Entry 7SH2 (electron microscopy, 3.23 A resolution); this record covers chains B and H of the 10 polymer chains in the assembly.

# Chain B
Name: Replication factor C subunit 4
Source organism: Saccharomyces cerevisiae
Reference sequence: P40339 (RFC4_YEAST); residue numbers follow UniProt; this construct covers 1-323
Sequence (323 residues; numbered 1 to 323; the number before each row is that of its first residue):
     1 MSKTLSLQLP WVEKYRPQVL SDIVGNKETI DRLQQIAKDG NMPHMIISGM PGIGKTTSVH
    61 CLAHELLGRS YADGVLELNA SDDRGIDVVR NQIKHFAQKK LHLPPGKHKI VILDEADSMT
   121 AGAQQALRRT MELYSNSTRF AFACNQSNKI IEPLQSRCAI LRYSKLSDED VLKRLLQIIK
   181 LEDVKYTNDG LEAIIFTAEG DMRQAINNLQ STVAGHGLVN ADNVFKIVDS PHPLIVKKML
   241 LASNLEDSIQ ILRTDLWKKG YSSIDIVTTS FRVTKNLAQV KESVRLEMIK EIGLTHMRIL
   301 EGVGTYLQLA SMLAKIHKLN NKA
Unresolved in the structure: 1-6
Ion coordination: Mg2+: Thr56 (together with ATP-gamma-S)
Ligand contacts:
  - ATP-gamma-S (AGS; phosphothiophosphoric acid-adenylate ester), molecule 1: Val12, Tyr15, Arg16, Pro17, Asp22, Ile23, Val24, Gly25, Pro51, Gly52, Ile53, Gly54, Lys55, Thr56, Thr57, Asn145, Leu166, Arg174, Met202, Arg203
  - ATP-gamma-S (AGS), molecule 2: Arg128, Pro153, Ser156, Arg157
UniProt features mapped onto this chain:
  - binding site (ATP): Val12, Val24, Gly49 to Thr57, Asn145, Arg203

# Chain H
Name: DNA damage checkpoint protein DDC1
Source organism: Saccharomyces cerevisiae
Reference sequence: Q08949 (DDC1_YEAST); residues 1-612 here = UniProt positions 1-612
Sequence (612 residues; each row starts with the number of its first residue):
     1 MSFKATITES GKQNIWFRAI YVLSTIQDDI KITVTTNELI AWSMNETDTT LCQVRFQKSF
    61 FEEYEFKPHE IVFGENGVQV IEDTYGNSHK LYSFRVNGRH LTTISRKPDG DGIKSFTIAV
   121 NNTSTCPESL ANRLIVVIEM DSLIVKEYCP QFQPIKYDPI IINLKYKRRF LDVFGTAASD
   181 RNPQEPLDPK LLDVFTNTER ELTSALFNEE VESDIRKRNQ LTAADEINYI CCNSTLLKNF
   241 LDNCNVNVTD EVKLEINVHR LSITAFTKAV YGKNNDLLRN ALSMSNTIST LDLEHYCLFT
   301 TIEDEKQDKR SHSKRREHMK SIIFKLKDFK NFITIGPSWK TTQDGNDNIS LWFCHPGDPI
   361 LMQMQKPGVK LELVEVTDSN INDDILEGKF IKTAISGSKE EAGLKDNKES CESPLKSKTA
   421 LKRENLPHSV AGTRNSPLKV SYLTPDNGST VAKTYRNNTA RKLFVEEQSQ STNYEQDKRF
   481 RQASSVHMNM NREQSFDIGT THEVACPRNE SNSLKRSIAD ICNETEDPTQ QSTFAKRADT
   541 TVTWGKALPA ADDEVSCSNI DRKGMLKKEK LKHMQGLLNS QNDTSNHKKQ DNKEMEDGLG
   601 LTQVEKPRGI FD
Unresolved in the structure: 1-3, 81-88, 123-132, 155-197, 212-227, 289-320, 379-612
UniProt features mapped onto this chain:
  - modified residue: Ser436 (Phosphoserine)

# Interface between chain B and chain H
Contacting residue pairs (9):
  Asp73(B) - Arg133(H)  salt bridge
  His95(B) - Arg99(H)
  His95(B) - His100(H)  hydrogen bond
  Gln98(B) - Arg95(H)  hydrogen bond
  Gln98(B) - Gln153(H)  hydrogen bond (backbone-side chain)
  Lys99(B) - Gln151(H)
  Lys99(B) - Gln153(H)
  Lys100(B) - Gln153(H)
  Lys100(B) - Pro154(H)
Other interface residues (no listed pair), chain B (6 interface residues in all): Asn91

# In short
6 residues of chain B and 7 residues of chain H are in contact, with 3 hydrogen bonds and 1 salt bridge. Polar
pairs include Asp73(B)-Arg133(H), His95(B)-His100(H) and Gln98(B)-Arg95(H). Ligands of chain B: ATP-gamma-S.
From UniProt: 13 ATP-binding residues on chain B.
Here chain B is Replication factor C subunit 4 and chain H is DNA damage checkpoint protein DDC1, both from
Saccharomyces cerevisiae. Entry 7SH2 (Structure of the yeast Rad24-RFC loader bound to DNA and the open 9-1-1
clamp) was determined by electron microscopy, deposited together with 7SGZ.
